PDB entry 7YG0 | electron microscopy, 3.75 A resolution | chains A and B

Chain A (and B):
Name: Solute carrier family 12 member 3
Organism: Homo sapiens
Notes: chain B of this document is another copy of the same molecule, construct and numbering; everything in this record applies to it too
UniProtKB: P55017 (S12A3_HUMAN); aligned to UniProt positions 1-1020 over residues 2-1021 (the alignment contains insertions or deletions, so no single offset holds)
Sequence (1053 residues; row label = number of the first residue in the row):
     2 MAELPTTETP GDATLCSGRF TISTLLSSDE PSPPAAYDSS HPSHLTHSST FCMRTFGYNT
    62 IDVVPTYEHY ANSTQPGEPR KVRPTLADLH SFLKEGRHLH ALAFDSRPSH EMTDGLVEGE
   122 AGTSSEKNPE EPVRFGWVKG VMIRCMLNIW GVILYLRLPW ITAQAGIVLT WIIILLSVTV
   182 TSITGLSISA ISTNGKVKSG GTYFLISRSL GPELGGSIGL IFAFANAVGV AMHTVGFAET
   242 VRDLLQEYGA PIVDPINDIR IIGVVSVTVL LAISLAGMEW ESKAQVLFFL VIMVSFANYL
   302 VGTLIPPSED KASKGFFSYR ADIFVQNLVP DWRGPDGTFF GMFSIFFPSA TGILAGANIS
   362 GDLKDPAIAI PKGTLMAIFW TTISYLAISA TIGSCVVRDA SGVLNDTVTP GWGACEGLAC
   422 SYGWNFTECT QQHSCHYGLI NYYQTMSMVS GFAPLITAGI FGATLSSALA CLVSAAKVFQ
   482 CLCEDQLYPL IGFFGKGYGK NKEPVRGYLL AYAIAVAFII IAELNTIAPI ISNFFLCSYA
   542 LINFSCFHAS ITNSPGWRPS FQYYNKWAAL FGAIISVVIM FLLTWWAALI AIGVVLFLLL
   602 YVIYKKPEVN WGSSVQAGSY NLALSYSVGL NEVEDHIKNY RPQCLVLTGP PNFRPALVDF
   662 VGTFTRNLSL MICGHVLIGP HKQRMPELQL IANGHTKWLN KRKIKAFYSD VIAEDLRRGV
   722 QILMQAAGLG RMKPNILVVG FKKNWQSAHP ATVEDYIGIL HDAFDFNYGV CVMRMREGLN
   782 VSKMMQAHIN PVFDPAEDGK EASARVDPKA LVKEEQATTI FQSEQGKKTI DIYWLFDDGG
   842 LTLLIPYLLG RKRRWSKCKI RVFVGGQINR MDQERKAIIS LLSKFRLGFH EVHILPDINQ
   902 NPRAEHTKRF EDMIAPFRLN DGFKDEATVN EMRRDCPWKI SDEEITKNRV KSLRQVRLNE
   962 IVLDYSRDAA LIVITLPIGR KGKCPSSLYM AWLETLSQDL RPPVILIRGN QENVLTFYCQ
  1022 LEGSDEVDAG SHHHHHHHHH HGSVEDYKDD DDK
Not modelled in the structure: 2-136, 606-616, 788-806, 1021-1054
Sequence notes: engineered mutation G264 (Ala in P55017); expression tag (1022-1054)
Cystine bridges: C416-C421, C430-C436
Swiss-Prot annotation at these positions:
  - binding site (Na(+)): S468
  - modified residue: S44 (Phosphoserine), T47 (Phosphothreonine), S50 (Phosphoserine), T51 (Phosphothreonine), T56 (Phosphothreonine), T61 (Phosphothreonine), S74 (Phosphoserine), S92 (Phosphoserine)
From the paper describing this entry:
  - mutagenesis - C421R: decreased expression
  - mutagenesis - H234A, H234Q, H234Y, C421R: decreased stability
  - disease-associated variants - I150M, V153M, I154F, H234Q, P349L, Y386C (citing earlier work)
  - specificity-determining residues: H234 (proposed by the authors, not directly observed)

Interface between chain A and chain B:
Contacting residue pairs - 98 pairs, chain A then chain B:
  F545(A) - L601(B)  hydrophobic
  F545(A) - Y605(B)
  H549(A) - Y605(B)  hydrogen bond
  I552(A) - Y605(B)
  T553(A) - Y605(B)
  F582(A) - F582(B)  hydrophobic
  F582(A) - W586(B)  hydrophobic
  F582(A) - L590(B)  hydrophobic
  L583(A) - W586(B)  hydrophobic
  W586(A) - F582(B)  hydrophobic
  W586(A) - L583(B)  hydrophobic
  W586(A) - W586(B)  hydrophobic
  L590(A) - F582(B)  hydrophobic
  L601(A) - F545(B)  hydrophobic
  Y605(A) - F545(B)
  Y605(A) - F548(B)  hydrophobic
  Y605(A) - H549(B)  hydrogen bond
  Y605(A) - I552(B)
  Y605(A) - T553(B)
  Y621(A) - L631(B)  hydrophobic
  Y621(A) - R642(B)
  Y621(A) - Q644(B)  hydrogen bond
  Y621(A) - R732(B)  hydrogen bond (side chain-backbone)
  Y621(A) - M733(B)
  L623(A) - Y627(B)  hydrophobic
  A624(A) - M733(B)  hydrophobic
  L625(A) - S670(B)
  L625(A) - L671(B)
  L625(A) - M733(B)  hydrophobic
  Y627(A) - S620(B)  hydrogen bond (backbone-side chain)
  Y627(A) - L623(B)  hydrophobic
  Y627(A) - Y627(B)  hydrophobic
  S628(A) - F708(B)
  V629(A) - N668(B)
  V629(A) - K706(B)
  L631(A) - Q617(B)
  L631(A) - A618(B)  hydrophobic
  L631(A) - S620(B)
  N632(A) - N701(B)
  N632(A) - K706(B)
  N632(A) - A707(B)
  N632(A) - F708(B)
  E633(A) - N701(B)  hydrogen bond
  V634(A) - Q617(B)
  D636(A) - N694(B)  hydrogen bond
  N640(A) - Q617(B)  hydrogen bond (side chain-backbone)
  N640(A) - A618(B)  hydrogen bond (side chain-backbone)
  R642(A) - A618(B)
  R642(A) - Y621(B)
  R642(A) - N622(B)
  Q644(A) - Y621(B)  hydrogen bond
  N668(A) - L625(B)
  L669(A) - N622(B)
  L669(A) - L625(B)
  S670(A) - Y621(B)
  S670(A) - L625(B)
  L671(A) - Y621(B)
  L671(A) - L730(B)  hydrophobic
  M686(A) - D766(B)
  N694(A) - D636(B)  hydrogen bond
  N701(A) - N632(B)
  N701(A) - E633(B)
  K706(A) - L625(B)
  K706(A) - V629(B)
  A707(A) - V629(B)
  A707(A) - N632(B)  hydrogen bond (backbone-side chain)
  F708(A) - S628(B)
  F708(A) - V629(B)  hydrophobic
  F708(A) - N632(B)
  F708(A) - L730(B)
  F708(A) - G731(B)
  D711(A) - Q726(B)
  V712(A) - Q726(B)
  I713(A) - Q726(B)  hydrogen bond (backbone-side chain)
  I723(A) - I723(B)  hydrophobic
  I723(A) - A727(B)
  Q726(A) - D711(B)
  Q726(A) - I713(B)  hydrogen bond (side chain-backbone)
  Q726(A) - I723(B)
  A727(A) - I723(B)
  A727(A) - L724(B)  hydrophobic
  A727(A) - A727(B)
  A727(A) - A728(B)  hydrogen bond (backbone-backbone)
  A728(A) - A727(B)
  G729(A) - G729(B)  hydrogen bond (backbone-backbone)
  G729(A) - L730(B)
  L730(A) - L671(B)  hydrophobic
  L730(A) - F708(B)  hydrophobic
  L730(A) - L730(B)  hydrophobic
  G731(A) - F708(B)
  G731(A) - Y709(B)
  R732(A) - N694(B)  hydrogen bond
  M733(A) - F708(B)  hydrophobic
  K734(A) - S710(B)
  K734(A) - D711(B)
  D766(A) - K683(B)
  D766(A) - Q684(B)
  F767(A) - Q684(B)
Interface residues without a listed pair, chain A (60 interface residues in all): F548, S620, N622, E635, Q684, K698, Y709, Q722, L724, N768
Interface residues without a listed pair, chain B (58 interface residues in all): G619, V634, L669, V712, F767, N768

Summary:
The interface between chain A and chain B involves 60 residues on one side and 58 on the other; the contacts
include 17 hydrogen bonds. Polar contacts include H549(A)-Y605(B), Y621(A)-Q644(B) and Y621(A)-R732(B). From
the paper: H234A, H234Q and H234Y of chain A, among others, reduce stability; the specificity determinant
H234(A).
Chain A and chain B are both Solute carrier family 12 member 3 (Homo sapiens); the structure, Cryo-EM
structure of human sodium-chloride cotransporter, was determined by electron microscopy, deposited together
with 7Y6I and 7YG1.
